PDB entry 8B4H | electron microscopy, 3.35 A resolution | chains A and E of the 8 polymer chains in the assembly

[Chain A]
Protein: Putative transposase for insertion sequence element IS5376
Source organism: Geobacillus stearothermophilus
UniProtKB: Q45618 (TRA6_GEOSE); residue numbers follow UniProt; this construct covers 1-400
Amino-acid sequence (406 residues; row label = number of the first residue in the row):
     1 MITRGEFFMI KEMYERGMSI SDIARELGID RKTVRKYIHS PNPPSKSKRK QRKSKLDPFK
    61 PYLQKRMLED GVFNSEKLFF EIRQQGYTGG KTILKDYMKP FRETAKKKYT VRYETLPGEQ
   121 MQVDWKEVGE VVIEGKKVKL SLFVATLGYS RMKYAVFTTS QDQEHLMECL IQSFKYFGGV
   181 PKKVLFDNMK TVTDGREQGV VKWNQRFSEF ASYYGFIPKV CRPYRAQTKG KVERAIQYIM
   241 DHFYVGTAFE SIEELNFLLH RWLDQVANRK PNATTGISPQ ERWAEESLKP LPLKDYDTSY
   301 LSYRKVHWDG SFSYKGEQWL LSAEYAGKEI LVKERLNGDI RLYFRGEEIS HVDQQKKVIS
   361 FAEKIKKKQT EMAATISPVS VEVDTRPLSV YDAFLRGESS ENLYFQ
Disordered / not traced: 359-406
Differences from the reference sequence: cloning artifact (401-406)
Curated features (UniProtKB/Swiss-Prot):
  - DNA-binding region: Ile20 to His39 (H-T-H motif)
Bound ions: Mg2+: Asp124 (shared with 1 residue of chain F)
Reported in the primary citation:
  - catalytic residues: Asp124, Asp187, Glu233
  - Mg2+ coordination: Asp124, Glu233
  - conformationally variable residues (order/disorder transition): Arg225 to Thr228
  - binding site for DNA (57-MER) / right IS21 transposon end (insertion sequence IS5376) (chain E): Tyr113, Gln369
  - binding site for DNA (57-MER) / right IS21 transposon end (insertion sequence IS5376): Lys32, Thr92, Lys95
  - mutagenesis - D124A, D187A, E233A: abolished catalytic activity
  - mutagenesis - Q369A: decreased catalytic activity

[Chain E]
Molecule: DNA (57-MER) / right IS21 transposon end (insertion sequence IS5376)
Sequence (60 nucleotides; row label = number of the first residue in the row):
     1 ATTCATGTCA AGGCCGATTA TTTTTTCCCC AAAATCGCCG GTTTAAAATT CCCCAGAAGG
Disordered / not traced: 1-3

[Interface between chain A and chain E]
Residue-residue contacts (31; chain A residue first):
  Thr110(A) with DG7(E), phosphate contact
  Val111(A) with DT6(E), sugar contact; DG7(E), hydrogen bond to the phosphate
  Arg112(A) with DT8(E), salt bridge to the phosphate
  Tyr113(A) with DT6(E), stacking on the base; DG7(E), sugar contact; DT8(E), hydrogen bond to the phosphate
  Arg151(A) with DC9(E), salt bridge to the phosphate
  Lys153(A) with DA10(E), salt bridge to the phosphate
  Lys219(A) with DC4(E), sugar contact; DA5(E), phosphate contact
  Arg222(A) with DT6(E), salt bridge to the phosphate
  Arg225(A) with DG7(E), salt bridge to the phosphate
  Gln227(A) with DG7(E), sugar contact
  Thr228(A) with DT6(E), base contact; DG7(E), sugar contact
  Gly230(A) with DG7(E), base contact; DT8(E), sugar contact
  Lys231(A) with DT8(E), sugar contact; DC9(E), salt bridge to the phosphate
  Arg234(A) with DT8(E), base contact; DC9(E), hydrogen bond to the base; DA10(E), hydrogen bond to the sugar
  Tyr238(A) with DA10(E), sugar contact; DA11(E), phosphate contact
  Asp241(A) with DA11(E), sugar contact
  His242(A) with DA11(E), salt bridge to the phosphate
  Lys270(A) with DA10(E), salt bridge to the phosphate
  Asn272(A) with DC9(E), hydrogen bond to the phosphate
  Ala273(A) with DA10(E), phosphate contact
  Thr274(A) with DC9(E), hydrogen bond to the phosphate
Also at the interface, not in a pair above, chain A (25 interface residues in all): Tyr109, Thr115, Gln120, Glu233

[In short]
The interface between chain A and chain E involves 25 residues on one side and 8 on the other, with 6 hydrogen
bonds, 8 salt bridges and 1 aromatic stacking contact. Polar pairs include Arg234(A)-DC9(E), Arg234(A)-DA10(E)
and Val111(A)-DG7(E). From the paper: catalytic residues Asp124(A), Asp187(A) and Glu233(A); D124A, D187A and
E233A of chain A abolish catalytic activity.
Chain A is Putative transposase for insertion sequence element IS5376 (Geobacillus stearothermophilus) and
chain E is DNA (57-MER) / right IS21 transposon end (insertion sequence IS5376); the structure, IstA
transposase cleaved donor complex, was determined by electron microscopy.
